2CNN - chains B and C of the 3 polymer chains in the assembly; structure by X-ray diffraction, 1.70 A resolution.

Chain B:
Molecule: Caspase-3
Source organism: Homo sapiens
Notes: fragment: beta subunit
Reference sequence: P42574 (CASP3_HUMAN); numbering as in UniProt (aligned over 176-277)
Chain sequence (103 residues; each row starts with the number of its first residue):
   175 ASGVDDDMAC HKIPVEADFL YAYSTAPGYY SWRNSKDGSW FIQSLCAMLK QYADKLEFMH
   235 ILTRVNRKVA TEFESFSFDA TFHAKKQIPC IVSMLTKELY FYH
Construct notes: expression tag (175)
Curated features (UniProtKB/Swiss-Prot):
  - modified residue: Arg207 (Microbial infection: ADP-riboxanated arginine)
  - mutagenesis: Arg207 (R207A: Abolished ADP-riboxanation by C.violaceum CopC)

Chain C:
Molecule: Aza-peptide expoxide
Notes: fragment: cbz-ile-glu-thr-aasp-ep-co-ala-nh-ch2-ph
Chain sequence (7 residues; numbered 1 to 7; the number before each row is that of its first residue):
     1 XIETXAX
Modified / non-standard residues: PHQ (benzyl chlorocarbonate) at position 1; MY0 ((2S)-4-[1-(carboxymethyl)hydrazinyl]-2-hydroxy-4-oxobutanoic acid) at position 5; ABN (benzylamine) at position 7

Interface between chain B and chain C:
Pairs across the interface (16):
  Tyr204(B) - Thr4(C)
  Tyr204(B) - Ala6(C)  hydrophobic
  Ser205(B) - Thr4(C)  hydrogen bond (backbone-side chain)
  Ser205(B) - MY0_5(C)  hydrogen bond (backbone-backbone)
  Trp206(B) - Ile2(C)  hydrophobic
  Trp206(B) - Glu3(C)
  Arg207(B) - Ile2(C)
  Arg207(B) - Glu3(C)  salt bridge
  Arg207(B) - Thr4(C)  hydrogen bond (side chain-backbone)
  Arg207(B) - MY0_5(C)
  Ser209(B) - Glu3(C)
  Trp214(B) - Ile2(C)
  Ser249(B) - Ile2(C)
  Phe250(B) - PHQ_1(C)
  Phe250(B) - Ile2(C)  hydrogen bond (backbone-backbone)
  Phe252(B) - PHQ_1(C)
Also at the interface, not in a pair above, chain B (12 interface residues in all): Asn208, Ser251, Phe256

In short:
12 residues of chain B and 6 residues of chain C are in contact; the contacts include 4 hydrogen bonds and 1
salt bridge. Among the polar pairs are Arg207(B)-Glu3(C), Ser205(B)-Thr4(C) and Arg207(B)-Thr4(C). UniProt
lists one mutagenesis site on chain B.
Here chain B is Caspase-3 (Homo sapiens) and chain C is Aza-peptide expoxide. Entry 2CNN (Crystal structures
of caspase-3 in complex with aza-peptide epoxide inhibitors) was determined by X-ray diffraction together with
2CNK, 2CNL, 2CNO and 2CDR from the same study.
